Entry 7A8Z (electron microscopy, 3.35 A resolution); this record covers chains A and B.

[Chain A (and B)]
Name: Catalase-peroxidase
Source organism: Mycobacterium tuberculosis
Notes: EC 1.11.1.21; chain B of this document is another copy of the same molecule, construct and numbering; everything in this record applies to it too
UniProtKB: A0A0D5ZBI4 (A0A0D5ZBI4_MYCTX); residue numbers follow UniProt; this construct covers 1-740
Amino-acid sequence (740 residues; each row starts with the number of its first residue):
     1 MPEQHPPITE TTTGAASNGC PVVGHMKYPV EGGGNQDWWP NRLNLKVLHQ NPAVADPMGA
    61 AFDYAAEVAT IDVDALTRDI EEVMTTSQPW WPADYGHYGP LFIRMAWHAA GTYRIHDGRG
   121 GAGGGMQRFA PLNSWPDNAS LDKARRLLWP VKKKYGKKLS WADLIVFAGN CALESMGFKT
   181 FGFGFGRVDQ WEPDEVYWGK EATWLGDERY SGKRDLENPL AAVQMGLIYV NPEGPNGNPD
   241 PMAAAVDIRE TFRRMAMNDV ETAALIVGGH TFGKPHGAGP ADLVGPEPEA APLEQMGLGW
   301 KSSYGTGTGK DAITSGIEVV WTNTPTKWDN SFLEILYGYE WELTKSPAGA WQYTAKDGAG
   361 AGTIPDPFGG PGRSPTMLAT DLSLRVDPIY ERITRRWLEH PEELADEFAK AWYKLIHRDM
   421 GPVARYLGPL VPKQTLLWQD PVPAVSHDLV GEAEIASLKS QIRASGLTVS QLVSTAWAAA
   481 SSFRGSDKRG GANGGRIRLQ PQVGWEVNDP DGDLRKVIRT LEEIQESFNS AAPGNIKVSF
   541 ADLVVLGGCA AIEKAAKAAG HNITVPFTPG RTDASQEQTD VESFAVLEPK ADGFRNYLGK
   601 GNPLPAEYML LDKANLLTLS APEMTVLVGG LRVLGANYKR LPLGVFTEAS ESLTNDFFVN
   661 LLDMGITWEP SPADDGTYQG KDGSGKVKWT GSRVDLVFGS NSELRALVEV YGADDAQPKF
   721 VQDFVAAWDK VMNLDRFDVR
Disordered / not traced: 1-41, 128-140, 194-237, 272-328, 346-377 (chain B: 1-41, 125-140, 191-237, 274-327, 346-377)
Sequence notes: engineered mutation Pro275 (Thr in A0A0D5ZBI4)
What the authors report for this chain:
  - conformationally variable residues (order/disorder transition): Trp107, Tyr229, His270, Lys274 to Asp329
  - mutagenesis - T275P: decreased expression
  - mutagenesis - T275P: decreased binding to heme
  - catalytic residues: Trp107 (proposed by the authors, not directly observed)

[How chain A and chain B interact]
Pairs across the interface - 49 pairs, chain A then chain B:
  His49(A) with His49(B); Pro52(B); Val54(B)
  Pro52(A) with His49(B)
  Val54(A) with His49(B); Ser620(B); Pro622(B)
  Ala55(A) with Pro622(B)
  Pro57(A) with Pro622(B), hydrophobic; Leu707(B); Tyr711(B); Lys719(B), hydrogen bond (backbone-side chain)
  Met58(A) with Val710(B), hydrophobic; Lys719(B), hydrogen bond
  Arg145(A) with Ser702(B), hydrogen bond (side chain-backbone); Glu709(B), salt bridge
  Arg146(A) with Met664(B); Gly699(B); Arg705(B)
  Trp149(A) with Leu662(B), hydrophobic; Glu709(B); Gly712(B)
  Lys153(A) with Ala713(B); Asp714(B), hydrogen bond (backbone-backbone)
  Tyr155(A) with Asp715(B)
  Trp161(A) with Glu709(B), hydrogen bond
  Trp191(A) with Glu703(B)
  Glu192(A) with Glu703(B)
  Pro193(A) with Ser702(B); Ala706(B), hydrophobic
  Ser620(A) with Val54(B)
  Pro622(A) with Val54(B); Ala55(B); Pro57(B), hydrophobic
  Leu662(A) with Trp149(B), hydrophobic
  Met664(A) with Arg146(B)
  Asn701(A) with Arg145(B)
  Ser702(A) with Arg145(B)
  Arg705(A) with Arg145(B); Arg146(B)
  Leu707(A) with Pro57(B), hydrophobic
  Glu709(A) with Arg145(B), salt bridge; Trp149(B); Trp161(B), hydrogen bond
  Gly712(A) with Trp149(B)
  Ala713(A) with Lys153(B)
  Asp714(A) with Lys153(B), hydrogen bond (backbone-backbone)
  Lys719(A) with Pro57(B), hydrogen bond (side chain-backbone); Met58(B)
Interface residues without a listed pair, chain A (40 interface residues in all): Asp56, Trp90, Lys152, Lys154, Gly156, Lys157, Gly699, Ser700, Ala706, Val710, Tyr711, Asp723
Interface residues without a listed pair, chain B (35 interface residues in all): Asp56, Trp90, Asp142, Lys154, Gly156, Ser700

[Overview]
Chain A and chain B form an interface of 40 and 35 residues respectively, with 8 hydrogen bonds and 2 salt
bridges. Among the polar pairs are Arg145(A)-Glu709(B), Pro57(A)-Lys719(B) and Met58(A)-Lys719(B). The paper
reports the catalytic residue Trp107(A); T275P of chain A reduces expression.
Both chains are Catalase-peroxidase (Mycobacterium tuberculosis). Entry 7A8Z (Cryo-EM structure of T275P KatG
from M. tuberculosis) was determined by electron microscopy, deposited together with 7A2I, 7A7A, 7A7C, 7AA3
and 7AG8.
